Entry 1UIB (X-ray diffraction, 1.76 A resolution); this record covers chain A.

Chain A:
Name: Lysozyme
Organism: Gallus gallus
Notes: EC 3.2.1.17; engineered mutation(s): DEL(14,15)
UniProt: P00698 (LYC_CHICK); residues 1-129 here correspond to UniProt positions 19-147 (UniProt number = residue number + 18)
Chain sequence (127 residues; row label = number of the first residue in the row; note: 2 numbers in that range are skipped by the numbering (no residue carries them; nothing is unmodelled there)):
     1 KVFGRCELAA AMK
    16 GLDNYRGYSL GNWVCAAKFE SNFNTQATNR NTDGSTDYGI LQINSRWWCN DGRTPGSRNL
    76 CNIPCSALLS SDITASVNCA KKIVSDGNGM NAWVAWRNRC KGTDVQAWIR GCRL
Disulfides: Cys6-Cys127, Cys30-Cys115, Cys64-Cys80, Cys76-Cys94
Swiss-Prot annotation at these positions:
  - active site: Glu35, Asp52
  - binding site (substrate): Asp101

Summary:
UniProt lists active-site residues Glu35 and Asp52 and substrate-binding residue Asp101.
Chain A is Lysozyme (Gallus gallus); the structure, Analysis of the stabilization of hen lysozyme with the
helix dipole and charged side chains, was determined by X-ray diffraction together with 1UIA and 1UIH from the
same study.
